PDB entry 7UZD | X-ray diffraction, 3.00 A resolution | chains A and L of the 3 polymer chains in the assembly

[Chain A]
Name: Spike protein S1
Organism: Severe acute respiratory syndrome coronavirus 2
Notes: fragment: rbd
Reference sequence: P0DTC2 (SPIKE_SARS2); numbering as in UniProt (aligned over 328-533)
Chain sequence (231 residues; each row starts with the number of its first residue):
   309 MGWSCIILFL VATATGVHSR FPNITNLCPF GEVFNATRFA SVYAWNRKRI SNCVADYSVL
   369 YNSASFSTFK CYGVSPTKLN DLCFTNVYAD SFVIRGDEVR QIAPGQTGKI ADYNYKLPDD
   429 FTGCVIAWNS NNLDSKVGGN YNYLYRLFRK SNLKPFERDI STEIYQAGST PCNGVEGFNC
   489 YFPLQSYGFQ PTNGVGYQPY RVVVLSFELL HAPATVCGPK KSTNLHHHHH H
Unresolved in the structure: 309-332, 532-539
Differences from the reference sequence: initiating methionine (309); expression tag (310-327, 534-539)
Curated features (UniProtKB/Swiss-Prot):
  - region: R403 to D405 (Integrin-binding motif), N448 to F456 (Immunodominant HLA epitope recognized by the CD8+)
  - glycosylation (N-linked (GlcNAc...) asparagine): N331 (complex), N343 (complex)
  - natural variant: G339 (G339D: In strain: Omicron/BA.1, Omicron/BA.2 and 4 more; G339H: In strain: Omicron/BA.2.75, Omicron/XBB.1.5 and 1 more), R346 (R346K: In strain: Mu/B.1.621; R346T: In strain: Omicron/BQ.1.1, Omicron/XBB.1.5 and 1 more), L368 (L368I: In strain: Omicron/XBB.1.5, Omicron/EG.5.1), S371 (S371F: In strain: Omicron/BA.2, Omicron/BA.2.12.1 and 6 more; S371L: In strain: Omicron/BA.1), S373 (S373P: In strain: Omicron/BA.1, Omicron/BA.2 and 7 more), S375 (S375F: In strain: Omicron/BA.1, Omicron/BA.2 and 7 more), T376 (T376A: In strain: Omicron/BA.2, Omicron/BA.2.12.1 and 5 more), D405 (D405N: In strain: Omicron/BA.2, Omicron/BA.2.12.1 and 6 more), R408 (R408S: In strain: Omicron/BA.2, Omicron/BA.2.12.1 and 6 more), K417 (K417N: In strain: Beta/B.1.351, Omicron/BA.1 and 8 more; K417T: In strain: Gamma/P.1), N440 (N440K: In strain: Omicron/BA.1, Omicron/BA.2 and 7 more), K444 (K444T: In strain: Omicron/BQ.1.1), 16 further natural variant entries in UniProt
  - mutagenesis: N331 (N331Q: Reduced viral infectivity), N343 (N343Q: Reduced viral infectivity), L452 (L452R: Increased resistance to neutralizing antibodies. Decreases HLA binding to NF9 epitope. Increased binding affinity to human ACE2), Y453 (Y453F: Decreased HLA binding to NF9 epitope. Increased binding affinity to human ACE2), A475 (A475V: Increased resistance to neutralizing antibodies), V483 (V483A: Increased resistance to neutralizing antibodies), E484 (E484D: Increased replication in human TMEM106B overexpressing cells), F490 (F490L: Increased resistance to neutralizing antibodies and human covalescent sera neutralization), Q493 (Q493N: Reduced host ACE2-binding affinity in vitro; Q493Y: Reduced host ACE2-binding affinity in vitro), N501 (N501T: Reduced host ACE2-binding affinity in vitro; N501Y: Increased binding affinity to human ACE2), H519 (H519P: Increased resistance to human covalescent sera neutralization)
Cystine bridges: C336-C361, C379-C432, C391-C525, C480-C488
Covalently attached groups: N-acetylglucosamine (NAG) linked to N343

[Chain L]
Name: HSW-2 Fab light chain
Organism: Mus musculus
Notes: antibody fragment or engineered binder
Chain sequence (214 residues; row label = number of the first residue in the row; note: 20 numbers in that range are skipped by the numbering (no residue carries them; nothing is unmodelled there)):
     1 DIQMTQSPAS LSASVGEAVT ITCRLSENV
    36 YSFLAWYQQK QGKSPQLLVY RA
    65 KTLAEGVP
    74 SRFSGSG
    83 SGTQFSLKIN SLQPEDFGTY YCQHHYG
   114 TPPTFGGGTK LEIKRTVAAP SVFIFPPSDE QLKSGTASVV CLLNNFYPRE AKVQWKVDNA
   174 LQSGNSQESV TEQDSKDSTY SLSSTLTLSK ADYEKHKVYA CEVTHQGLSS PVTKSFNRGE
   234 C
Cystine bridges: C23-C104, C154-C214

[Chain A / chain L interface]
Pairs across the interface (14):
  G381(A) - Y36(L)
  G381(A) - F38(L)
  V382(A) - Y36(L)  hydrogen bond (backbone-side chain)
  S383(A) - Y36(L)
  S383(A) - Y108(L)  hydrogen bond (backbone-side chain)
  K386(A) - Y108(L)
  K386(A) - G109(L)
  K386(A) - T114(L)
  D389(A) - G109(L)
  L390(A) - Y108(L)  hydrophobic
  L390(A) - G109(L)
  T430(A) - R56(L)
  L517(A) - F38(L)  hydrophobic
  H519(A) - Y55(L)

[Overview]
The interface between chain A and chain L involves 9 residues on one side and 7 on the other, with 2 hydrogen
bonds. Among the polar pairs are V382(A)-Y36(L) and S383(A)-Y108(L). Covalently linked N-acetylglucosamine: at
N343(A). From UniProt: 11 mutagenesis sites on chain A.
Here chain A is Spike protein S1 (Severe acute respiratory syndrome coronavirus 2) and chain L is HSW-2 Fab
light chain (Mus musculus). Entry 7UZD (Structure of the SARS-CoV-2 RBD in complex with the mouse antibody Fab
fragment, HSW-2) was determined by X-ray diffraction, deposited together with 7UZ4, 7UZ6, 7UZ7, 7UZ8, 7UZ9,
7UZA, 7UZB and 7UZC.
